1LK0 - chain A; structure by X-ray diffraction, 1.60 A resolution.

Chain A:
Name: arsenate reductase
Organism: Staphylococcus aureus
Notes: EC 1.97.1.5
UniProt: P0A006 (ARSC_STAAU); numbering as in UniProt (aligned over 1-131)
Sequence (131 residues; each row starts with the number of its first residue):
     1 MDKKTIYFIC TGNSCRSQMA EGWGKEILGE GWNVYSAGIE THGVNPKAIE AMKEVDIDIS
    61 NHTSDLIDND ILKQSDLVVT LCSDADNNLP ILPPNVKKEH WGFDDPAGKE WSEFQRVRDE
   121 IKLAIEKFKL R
Disordered / not traced: 1
Construct notes: engineered mutation L89 (Cys in P0A006)
Swiss-Prot annotation at these positions:
  - active site (Nucleophile): C10, C82
  - binding site (K(+)): N13, S36, T63, D65
  - natural variant: D2 (D2T: In strain: SW18, SW4 and 2 more), G24 to N33 (sequence variant, change not given here; In strain: SW18), G24 to G31 (sequence variant, change not given here; In strain: SW24 and SW1; sequence variant, change not given here; In strain: SW4), D56 (D56G: In strain: SW18, SW4 and 2 more), D65 (D65N: In strain: SW24 and SW1), D70 to D76 (sequence variant, change not given here; In strain: SW18, SW4 and 2 more), N87 (N87V: In strain: SW18, SW4 and 2 more), I91 (I91S: In strain: SW4, SW24 and 1 more; I91T: In strain: SW18), P94 (P94T: In strain: SW18, SW4 and 2 more), E110 (E110P: In strain: SW18, SW4 and 2 more), L123 (L123I: In strain: SW4, SW24 and 1 more; L123V: In strain: SW18), K127 (K127N: In strain: SW18, SW4 and 2 more), 1 further natural variant entry in UniProt
  - mutagenesis: C10 (C10A: Loss of activity; C10S: Loss of activity; when associated with A-15), N13 (N13A: Loss of K(+) stabilization over Na(+)), C15 (C15A: 2-fold decrease in affinity for arsenate. Does not affect affinity for pNPP. Loss of activity; when associated with S-10), R16 (R16K: Loss of activity), S17 (S17A: 5-fold decrease in catalytic efficiency), E21 (E21A: Decreases the thermal stabilization effect of K(+)), S36 (S36A: Strong impact on thermal stabilization), H62 (H62Q: Uncouples the sulfate effect from the potassium effect on the kinetics), D65 (D65A: Loss of K(+) stabilization over Na(+)), C82 (C82S: Loss of activity), D105 (D105A: 4-fold decrease in catalytic efficiency)
Disulfides: C10-C82
Metal / ion sites: K+: N13, E21, S36, T63, D65
From the paper describing this entry:
  - catalytic residues: C10
  - mutagenesis - C10S, R16K, C82S: abolished catalytic activity
  - catalytic residues: D105 (proposed by the authors, not directly observed)
  - mutagenesis - N13A, S17A, D105A: decreased catalytic activity

Overview:
N13, E21, S36, T63 and D65 form the K+ site. UniProt lists active-site residues C10 and C82, 4 K+-binding
residues and 11 mutagenesis sites. From the paper: catalytic residues C10 and D105; C10S, R16K and C82S
abolish catalytic activity; 6 substitutions were tested in all.
Chain A is arsenate reductase (Staphylococcus aureus); the structure, Disulfide intermediate of C89L Arsenate
reductase from pI258, was determined by X-ray diffraction together with 1LJL and 1LJU from the same study.
